PDB entry 7WWE | X-ray diffraction, 2.20 A resolution | chain A

# Chain A
Protein: Phosphatidylinositol transfer protein CSR1
Source organism: Saccharomyces cerevisiae S288C
Notes: engineered mutation(s): deletion of loop residues (44-49 and 61-66)
UniProtKB: Q06705 (CSR1_YEAST); numbering as in UniProt; present here: 2-35, 48-408
Chain sequence (400 residues; numbered -3 to 408; 12 numbers in that range are skipped by the numbering (no residue carries them; nothing is unmodelled there); the number before each row is that of its first residue; numbers below 1 keep their minus sign (Gly-3 is residue -3)):
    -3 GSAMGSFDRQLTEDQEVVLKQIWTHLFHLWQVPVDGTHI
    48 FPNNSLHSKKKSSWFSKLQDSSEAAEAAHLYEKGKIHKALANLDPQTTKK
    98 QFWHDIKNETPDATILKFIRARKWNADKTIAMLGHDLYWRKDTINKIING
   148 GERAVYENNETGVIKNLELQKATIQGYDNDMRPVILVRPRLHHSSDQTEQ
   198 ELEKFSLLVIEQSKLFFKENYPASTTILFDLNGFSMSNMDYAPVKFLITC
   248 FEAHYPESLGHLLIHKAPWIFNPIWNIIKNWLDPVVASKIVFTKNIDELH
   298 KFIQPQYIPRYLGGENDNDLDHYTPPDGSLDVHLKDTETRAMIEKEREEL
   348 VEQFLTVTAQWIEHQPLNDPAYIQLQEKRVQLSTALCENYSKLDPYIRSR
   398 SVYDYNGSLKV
Not modelled in the structure: -3 to 5, 48-81
Differences from the reference sequence: expression tag (-3 to 1)
UniProt features mapped onto this chain:
  - modified residue: Ser2 (N-acetylserine)
What the authors report for this chain:
  - specificity-determining residues: Ile171, Ile182, Ile207, Ile224 (proposed by the authors, not directly observed)

# In short
From the paper: specificity determinants Ile171, Ile182 and Ile207 among others.
Chain A is Phosphatidylinositol transfer protein CSR1 (Saccharomyces cerevisiae S288C); the structure, Crystal
structure of Saccharomyces cerevisiae Sfh2 in an apo form, was determined by X-ray diffraction together with
7WVT, 7WWD and 7WWG from the same study.
